9ITM - chains T and X of the 16 polymer chains in the assembly; structure by electron microscopy, 3.16 A resolution.

[Chain T]
Name: ATP synthase subunit a
From: Chloroflexus aurantiacus J-10-fl
UniProtKB: A9WGT0 (A9WGT0_CHLAA); residues 1-312 here = UniProt positions 1-312
Chain sequence (312 residues; each row starts with the number of its first residue):
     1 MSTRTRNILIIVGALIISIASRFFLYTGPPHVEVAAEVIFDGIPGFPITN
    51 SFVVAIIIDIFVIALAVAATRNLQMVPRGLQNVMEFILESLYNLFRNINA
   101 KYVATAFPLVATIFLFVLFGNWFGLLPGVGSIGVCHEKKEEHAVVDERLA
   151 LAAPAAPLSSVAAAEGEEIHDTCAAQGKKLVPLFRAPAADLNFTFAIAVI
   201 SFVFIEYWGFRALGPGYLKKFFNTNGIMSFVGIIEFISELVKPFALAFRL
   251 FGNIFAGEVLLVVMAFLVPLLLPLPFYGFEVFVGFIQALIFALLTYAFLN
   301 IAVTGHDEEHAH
Unresolved in the structure: 1-18, 137-156, 305-312
Cystine bridges: Cys135-Cys173

[Chain X]
Name: ATP synthase subunit b
From: Chloroflexus aurantiacus J-10-fl
UniProtKB: A9WGS8 (ATPF_CHLAA); residues 1-164 here = UniProt positions 1-164
Chain sequence (164 residues; row label = number of the first residue in the row):
     1 MEALGINPTLFIAQLINFLLLIFILRALLYRPVMNLLNERTRRIEESVRD
    51 AEKVREQLANARRDYEAEIARARQEAAKIVAQAQERAKQQEAEIIAQARR
   101 EAERLKEEARAQAEQERIRMLSEAKSQIADLVTLTASRVLGAELQARGHD
   151 ALIAESLAALDRRN
Unresolved in the structure: 1-2, 45-164

[How chain T and chain X interact]
Residue-residue contacts (63; chain T residue first):
  Ala36(T) with Ala3(X); Leu4(X)
  Glu37(T) with Gly5(X); Leu10(X)
  Phe46(T) with Ala13(X), hydrophobic
  Thr49(T) with Leu10(X)
  Ser51(T) with Gln14(X)
  Phe52(T) with Ala13(X); Gln14(X); Asn17(X)
  Ile56(T) with Asn17(X)
  Asp59(T) with Asn17(X), hydrogen bond; Leu21(X)
  Val62(T) with Leu25(X), hydrophobic
  Ile63(T) with Ile24(X), hydrophobic
  Ala66(T) with Leu29(X), hydrophobic
  Thr70(T) with Leu28(X), hydrogen bond (side chain-backbone); Leu29(X)
  Leu73(T) with Pro32(X), hydrophobic; Leu36(X), hydrophobic
  Gln74(T) with Leu36(X)
  Met75(T) with Leu36(X), hydrophobic; Arg40(X)
  Pro77(T) with Arg40(X)
  Gln81(T) with Leu36(X)
  Met84(T) with Leu29(X), hydrophobic
  Glu85(T) with Leu36(X); Leu37(X); Arg40(X), salt bridge
  Leu88(T) with Tyr30(X), hydrophobic; Met34(X), hydrophobic
  Glu89(T) with Leu37(X)
  Tyr92(T) with Met34(X), hydrophobic
  Phe107(T) with Tyr30(X), hydrophobic
  Pro108(T) with Ile22(X); Arg26(X); Tyr30(X)
  Leu109(T) with Ile22(X), hydrophobic
  Ala111(T) with Tyr30(X), hydrogen bond (backbone-side chain)
  Thr112(T) with Phe18(X); Leu21(X); Ile22(X); Leu25(X); Tyr30(X), hydrogen bond
  Ile113(T) with Phe18(X), hydrophobic
  Leu115(T) with Tyr30(X)
  Phe116(T) with Phe18(X), hydrophobic; Leu21(X), hydrophobic
  Asp190(T) with Gln14(X)
  Leu191(T) with Leu4(X), hydrophobic
  Asn192(T) with Gly5(X), hydrogen bond (side chain-backbone); Ile6(X); Asn7(X); Leu10(X); Phe11(X), hydrogen bond (side chain-backbone)
  Phe193(T) with Gln14(X)
  Ala196(T) with Phe11(X), hydrophobic; Leu15(X)
  Ile197(T) with Phe18(X), hydrophobic
  Val199(T) with Phe11(X), hydrophobic; Leu15(X), hydrophobic
  Ile200(T) with Phe18(X), hydrophobic; Leu19(X), hydrophobic
Also at the interface, not in a pair above, chain T (41 interface residues in all): Pro47, Ala55, Phe195
Also at the interface, not in a pair above, chain X (28 interface residues in all): Thr9, Val33

[Overview]
Chain T and chain X form an interface of 41 and 28 residues respectively; the contacts include 6 hydrogen
bonds and 1 salt bridge. Among the polar pairs are Glu85(T)-Arg40(X), Asp59(T)-Asn17(X) and Thr70(T)-Leu28(X).
Chain T is ATP synthase subunit a and chain X is ATP synthase subunit b, both from Chloroflexus aurantiacus
J-10-fl; the structure, Chloroflexus aurantiacus ATP synthase, state 1, focused refinement of FO, was
determined by electron microscopy (same publication as 9ITJ, 9ITK, 9ITL, 9ITN, 9ITO, 9ITP and 11 further
entries).
